3Q81 - chain A; structure by X-ray diffraction, 2.00 A resolution.

== Chain A ==
Name: Beta-lactamase regulatory protein BlaR1
From: Staphylococcus aureus
UniProt: Q7WU28 (Q7WU28_STAAU); residues 2-253 here correspond to UniProt positions 332-583 (UniProt number = residue number + 330)
Chain sequence (252 residues; each row starts with the number of its first residue):
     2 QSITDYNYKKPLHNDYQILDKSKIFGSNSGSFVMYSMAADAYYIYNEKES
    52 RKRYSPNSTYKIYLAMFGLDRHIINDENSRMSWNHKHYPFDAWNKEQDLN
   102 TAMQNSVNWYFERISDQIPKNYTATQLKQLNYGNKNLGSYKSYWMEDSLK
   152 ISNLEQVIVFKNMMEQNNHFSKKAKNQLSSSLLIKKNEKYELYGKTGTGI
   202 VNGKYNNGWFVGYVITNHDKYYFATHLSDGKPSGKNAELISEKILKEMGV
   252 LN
Sequence notes: expression tag (39-40, 42)
Glycans and other covalent adducts: IMIPENEM, open form (IM2) linked to Ser59
Ligand contacts: IMIPENEM, open form (IM2; (5R)-5-[(1S,2R)-1-formyl-2-hydroxypropyl]-3-[(2-{[(E)-iminomethyl]amino}ethyl)sulfanyl]-4,5-dihydro-1H-pyrrole-2-carbox ylic acid): Asn58, Lys62, Phe91, Ala93, Trp94, Asn106, Ser107, Asn109, Met146, Lys196, Thr197, Gly198, Thr199, Gly235
From the paper describing this entry:
  - binding site for IMIPENEM, open form: Ser59

== Overview ==
IMIPENEM, open form is covalently linked to Ser59. The paper reports a binding site for IMIPENEM, open form at
Ser59.
Chain A is Beta-lactamase regulatory protein BlaR1 (Staphylococcus aureus); the structure, Imipenem acylated
BlaR1 sensor domain from Staphylococcus aureus, was determined by X-ray diffraction, deposited together with
3Q82, 3Q7Z and 3Q7V.
